1TWG - chains B and I of the 10 polymer chains in the assembly; structure by X-ray diffraction, 3.30 A resolution.

[Chain B]
Protein: DNA-directed RNA polymerase II 140 kDa polypeptide
From: Saccharomyces cerevisiae
Notes: EC 2.7.7.6
UniProtKB: P08518 (RPB2_YEAST); residue numbers follow UniProt; this construct covers 1-1224
Chain sequence (1224 residues; row label = number of the first residue in the row):
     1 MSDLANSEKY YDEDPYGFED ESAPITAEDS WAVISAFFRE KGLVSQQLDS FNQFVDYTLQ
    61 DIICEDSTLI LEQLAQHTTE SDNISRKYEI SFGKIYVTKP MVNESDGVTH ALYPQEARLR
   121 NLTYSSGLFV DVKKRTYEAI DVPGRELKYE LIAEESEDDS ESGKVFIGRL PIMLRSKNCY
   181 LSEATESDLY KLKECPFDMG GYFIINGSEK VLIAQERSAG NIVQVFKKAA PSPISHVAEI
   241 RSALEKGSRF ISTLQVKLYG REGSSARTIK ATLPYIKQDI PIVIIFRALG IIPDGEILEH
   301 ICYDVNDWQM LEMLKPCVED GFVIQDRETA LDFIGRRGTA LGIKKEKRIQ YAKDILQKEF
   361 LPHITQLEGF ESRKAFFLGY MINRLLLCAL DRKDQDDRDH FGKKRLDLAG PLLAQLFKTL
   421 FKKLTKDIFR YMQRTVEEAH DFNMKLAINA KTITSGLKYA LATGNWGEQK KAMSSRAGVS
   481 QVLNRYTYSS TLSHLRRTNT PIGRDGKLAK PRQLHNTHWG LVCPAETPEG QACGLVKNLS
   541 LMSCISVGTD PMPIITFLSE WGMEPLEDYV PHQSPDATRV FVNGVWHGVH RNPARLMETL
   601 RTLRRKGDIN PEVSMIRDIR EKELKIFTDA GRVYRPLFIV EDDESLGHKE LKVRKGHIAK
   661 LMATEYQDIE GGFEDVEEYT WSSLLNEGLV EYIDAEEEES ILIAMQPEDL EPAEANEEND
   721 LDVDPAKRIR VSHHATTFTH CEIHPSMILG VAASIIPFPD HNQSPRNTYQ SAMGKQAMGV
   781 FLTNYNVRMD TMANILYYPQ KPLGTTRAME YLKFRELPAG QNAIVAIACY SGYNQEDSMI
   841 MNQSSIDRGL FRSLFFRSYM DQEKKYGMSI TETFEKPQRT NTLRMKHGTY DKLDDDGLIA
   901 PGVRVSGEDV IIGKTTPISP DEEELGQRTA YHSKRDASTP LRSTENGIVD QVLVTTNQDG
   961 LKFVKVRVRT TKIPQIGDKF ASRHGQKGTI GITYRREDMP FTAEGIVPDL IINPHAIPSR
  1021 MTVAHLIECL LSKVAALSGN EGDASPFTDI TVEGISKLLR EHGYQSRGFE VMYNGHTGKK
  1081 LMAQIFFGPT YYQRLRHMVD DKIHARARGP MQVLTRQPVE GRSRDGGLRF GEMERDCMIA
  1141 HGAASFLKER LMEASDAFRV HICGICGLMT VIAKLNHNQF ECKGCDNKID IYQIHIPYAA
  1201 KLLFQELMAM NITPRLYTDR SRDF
Disordered / not traced: 1-17, 71-88, 139-163, 438-445, 468-476, 503-508, 669-677, 713-721, 917-932, 1111-1126
Bound ions: Mn2+: D837 (together with CTP) (shared with 2 residues of chain A); Zn2+: C1163, C1166, C1182, C1185
Small-molecule neighbours: CTP (cytidine-5'-triphosphate): R766, Y769, D837, Q986, K987, R1020

[Chain I]
Protein: DNA-directed RNA polymerase II 14.2 kDa polypeptide
From: Saccharomyces cerevisiae
Notes: EC 2.7.7.6
UniProtKB: P27999 (RPB9_YEAST); numbering as in UniProt (aligned over 1-122)
Chain sequence (122 residues; row label = number of the first residue in the row):
     1 MTTFRFCRDC NNMLYPREDK ENNRLLFECR TCSYVEEAGS PLVYRHELIT NIGETAGVVQ
    61 DIGSDPTLPR SDRECPKCHS RENVFFQSQQ RRKDTSMVLF FVCLSCSHIF TSDQKNKRTQ
   121 FS
Disordered / not traced: 122
Bound ions: Zn2+ site 1: C7, C10, C29, C32; Zn2+ site 2: C75, C78, C103, C106
Curated features (UniProtKB/Swiss-Prot):
  - zinc finger: C7 to C32 (C4-type), S71 to T111 (TFIIS-type)
  - binding site (Zn(2+)): C7, C10, C29, C32, C75, C78, C103, C106
  - modified residue: S40 (Phosphoserine)

[How chain B and chain I interact]
Residue-residue contacts - 51 pairs, chain B then chain I:
  P293(B) - C10(I)
  P293(B) - N11(I)
  P293(B) - N12(I)
  D294(B) - N11(I)
  D294(B) - N12(I)  hydrogen bond
  D294(B) - M13(I)  hydrogen bond (side chain-backbone)
  G295(B) - F6(I)
  G295(B) - N11(I)  hydrogen bond (backbone-backbone)
  E296(B) - N11(I)
  L298(B) - F6(I)  hydrophobic
  L298(B) - M13(I)  hydrophobic
  W308(B) - M1(I)
  W308(B) - T2(I)
  W308(B) - R45(I)
  W308(B) - E47(I)
  Q309(B) - T50(I)
  Q309(B) - I52(I)
  L311(B) - F4(I)  hydrophobic
  E312(B) - F4(I)
  E312(B) - Y44(I)
  K315(B) - F4(I)
  K315(B) - M13(I)
  V318(B) - Y15(I)
  E319(B) - Y15(I)
  F322(B) - R30(I)
  Q325(B) - N12(I)
  L390(B) - R92(I)
  D391(B) - Q90(I)
  D391(B) - R91(I)  hydrogen bond (backbone-backbone)
  D391(B) - R92(I)
  R392(B) - I52(I)
  R392(B) - Q89(I)
  R392(B) - R91(I)
  K393(B) - R91(I)
  D394(B) - R91(I)
  A594(B) - D61(I)
  R617(B) - D61(I)  salt bridge
  I619(B) - V59(I)
  I619(B) - D61(I)
  R620(B) - A56(I)
  R620(B) - G57(I)
  R620(B) - I62(I)
  R620(B) - D65(I)
  R620(B) - L68(I)
  R620(B) - F86(I)
  R620(B) - Q89(I)
  S700(B) - P66(I)
  S700(B) - T67(I)
  I701(B) - T67(I)
  L702(B) - P66(I)
  T737(B) - P66(I)  hydrogen bond (side chain-backbone)
Interface residues without a listed pair, chain B (32 interface residues in all): R287, I292, K622, E699, T739
Interface residues without a listed pair, chain I (31 interface residues in all): T31, R70

[Overview]
32 residues of chain B and 31 residues of chain I are in contact; the contacts include 5 hydrogen bonds and 1
salt bridge. Among the polar pairs are R617(B)-D61(I), D294(B)-N12(I) and D294(B)-M13(I). Bound to chain B:
CTP.
Here chain B is DNA-directed RNA polymerase II 140 kDa polypeptide and chain I is DNA-directed RNA polymerase
II 14.2 kDa polypeptide, both from Saccharomyces cerevisiae. Entry 1TWG (RNA polymerase II complexed with CTP)
was determined by X-ray diffraction, deposited together with 1R9S, 1R9T, 1TWA, 1TWC, 1TWF and 1TWH.
